4UOB - chain A; structure by X-ray diffraction, 1.31 A resolution.

Chain A:
Name: Endonuclease III-3
Source organism: Deinococcus radiodurans
Notes: EC 4.2.99.18
UniProt: Q9RVU4 (Q9RVU4_DEIRA); numbering as in UniProt (aligned over 76-338)
Sequence (278 residues; row label = number of the first residue in the row):
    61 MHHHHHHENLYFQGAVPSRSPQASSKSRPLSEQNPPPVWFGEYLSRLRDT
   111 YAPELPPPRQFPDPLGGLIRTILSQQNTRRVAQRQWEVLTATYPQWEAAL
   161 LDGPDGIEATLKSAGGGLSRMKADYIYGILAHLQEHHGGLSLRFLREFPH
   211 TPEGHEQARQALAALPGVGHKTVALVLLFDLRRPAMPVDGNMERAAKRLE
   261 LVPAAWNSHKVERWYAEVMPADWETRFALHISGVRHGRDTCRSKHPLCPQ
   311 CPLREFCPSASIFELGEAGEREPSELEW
Disordered / not traced: 61-86, 329-338
Sequence notes: expression tag (61-75)
Bound ions: Co2+: His192, His197, His305, Glu327; 4Fe-4S cluster Fe: Cys301, Cys308, Cys311, Cys317
Ligand contacts: 4Fe-4S cluster (SF4): Arg258, Leu259, His296, Thr300, Cys301, Pro306, Leu307, Cys308, Cys311, Leu313, Arg314, Cys317, Ser319, Ala320, Phe323

Summary:
Chain A binds 4Fe-4S cluster. The Co2+ site is built by His192, His197, His305 and Glu327. The 4Fe-4S cluster
Fe site is built by Cys301, Cys308, Cys311 and Cys317.
Chain A is Endonuclease III-3 (Deinococcus radiodurans); the structure, Crystal structure of Deinococcus
radiodurans Endonuclease III-3, was determined by X-ray diffraction (same publication as 4UNF).
